PDB entry 8I6N | X-ray diffraction, 2.20 A resolution | chains A and B

== Chain A ==
Name: Cobalt-containing nitrile hydratase subunit alpha
From: Pseudonocardia thermophila
Notes: EC 4.2.1.84
UniProt: Q7SID2 (NHAA_PSETH); residues 1-204 here = UniProt positions 1-204
Sequence (205 residues; each row starts with the number of its first residue):
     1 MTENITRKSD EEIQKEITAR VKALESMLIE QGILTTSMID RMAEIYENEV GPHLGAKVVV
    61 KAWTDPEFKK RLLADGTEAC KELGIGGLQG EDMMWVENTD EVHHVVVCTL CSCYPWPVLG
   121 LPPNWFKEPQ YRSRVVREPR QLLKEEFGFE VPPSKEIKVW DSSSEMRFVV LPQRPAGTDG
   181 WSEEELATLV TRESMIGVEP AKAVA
Unresolved in the structure: 1-2, 205
Modified / non-standard residues: C111 (3-sulfinoalanine; CSD); C113 (S-hydroxycysteine; CSO)
Sequence notes: engineered mutation T6 (Leu in Q7SID2); expression tag (205)
Metal / ion sites: Co2+: S112, C113
Curated features (UniProtKB/Swiss-Prot):
  - binding site (Co(2+)): C108, C111, S112, C113
  - modified residue: C111 (Cysteine sulfinic acid (-SO2H)), C113 (Cysteine sulfenic acid (-SOH))

== Chain B ==
Name: Cobalt-containing nitrile hydratase subunit beta
From: Pseudonocardia thermophila
Notes: EC 4.2.1.84
UniProt: Q7SID3 (NHAB_PSETH); residues 1-233 here = UniProt positions 1-233
Sequence (233 residues; row label = number of the first residue in the row):
     1 MNGVYDVGGT DGLGPINRPA DEPVFRAEWE KVAFAMFPAT FRAGFMGLDE FRFGIEQMNP
    61 AEYLESPYYW HWIRTYIHHG VRTGKIDLEE LERRTQYYRE NPDAPLPEHE QKPELIEFVN
   121 QAVYGGLPAS REVDRPPKFK EGDVVRFSTA SPKGHARRAR YVRGKTGTVV KHHGAYIYPD
   181 TAGNGLGECP EHLYTVRFTA QELWGPEGDP NSSVYYDCWE PYIELVDTKA AAA
Unresolved in the structure: 226-233

== How chain A and chain B interact ==
Contacting residue pairs - 193 pairs, chain A then chain B:
  N4(A) with E65(B), hydrogen bond
  R7(A) with E65(B), salt bridge
  Q14(A) with W29(B), hydrogen bond; P67(B)
  E16(A) with R99(B), salt bridge
  I17(A) with W29(B); P67(B), hydrophobic
  T18(A) with W29(B)
  A19(A) with T95(B); Y98(B); R99(B)
  R20(A) with W70(B); T95(B)
  V21(A) with W29(B); V32(B), hydrophobic; I73(B), hydrophobic
  K22(A) with Y98(B); P102(B), hydrogen bond (side chain-backbone); D103(B); A104(B), hydrogen bond (side chain-backbone); L106(B)
  A23(A) with L91(B); R94(B); T95(B); Y98(B)
  L24(A) with M36(B), hydrophobic; I73(B), hydrophobic; I77(B), hydrophobic; I86(B), hydrophobic; L91(B)
  E25(A) with V32(B); L106(B)
  S26(A) with R94(B), hydrogen bond; Y98(B); P107(B)
  M27(A) with D87(B); E90(B); L91(B), hydrophobic; R94(B)
  L28(A) with M36(B), hydrophobic; Y76(B); I86(B), hydrophobic
  I29(A) with L106(B), hydrophobic; P107(B); H109(B)
  E30(A) with R94(B), salt bridge; P107(B)
  Q31(A) with K85(B); I86(B)
  G32(A) with K112(B), hydrogen bond (backbone-side chain)
  I33(A) with A39(B); Y76(B)
  L34(A) with A35(B)
  T35(A) with H109(B); E110(B); Q111(B); K112(B); L115(B)
  T36(A) with H109(B), hydrogen bond (backbone-side chain); Q111(B), hydrogen bond
  S37(A) with Q111(B), hydrogen bond; I116(B)
  M38(A) with A39(B); L115(B), hydrophobic; I116(B); V119(B), hydrophobic
  I39(A) with K31(B); A35(B), hydrophobic
  R41(A) with I116(B); V119(B); N120(B), hydrogen bond
  M42(A) with F34(B), hydrophobic; P38(B), hydrophobic; V119(B), hydrophobic; V123(B), hydrophobic
  A43(A) with F25(B), hydrophobic; K31(B)
  I45(A) with V119(B), hydrophobic; N120(B); V123(B), hydrophobic
  Y46(A) with V24(B); F34(B), hydrophobic; V123(B)
  E47(A) with F25(B); K31(B), salt bridge
  E49(A) with Y124(B), hydrogen bond
  V50(A) with Y124(B)
  G86(A) with V123(B); Y124(B)
  G87(A) with V123(B); Y124(B); G126(B)
  L88(A) with A122(B); V123(B), hydrogen bond (backbone-backbone); G126(B)
  Q89(A) with L48(B)
  E91(A) with G126(B); L127(B), hydrogen bond (side chain-backbone); P128(B)
  D92(A) with Y176(B), hydrogen bond
  T109(A) with Y5(B); V7(B); G8(B); Y161(B)
  L110(A) with Y5(B); D6(B); R157(B); Y216(B)
  C111(A) with R52(B); R157(B)
  S112(A) with Y68(B), hydrogen bond
  C113(A) with R52(B)
  W116(A) with F34(B), hydrophobic; F37(B), hydrophobic; W72(B), hydrophobic
  L121(A) with V24(B), hydrophobic; F25(B), hydrophobic; F34(B), hydrophobic; Y69(B)
  P123(A) with E22(B)
  N124(A) with E22(B), hydrogen bond (backbone-side chain); R26(B), hydrogen bond; Y68(B)
  W125(A) with I16(B), hydrophobic; N17(B); R18(B)
  K127(A) with Y68(B)
  E128(A) with N17(B)
  P129(A) with L13(B); L64(B)
  Q130(A) with L13(B), hydrogen bond (side chain-backbone); G14(B); P15(B); I16(B)
  Y131(A) with I16(B)
  R132(A) with Y5(B), hydrogen bond (side chain-backbone); V7(B); Y63(B), hydrogen bond
  S133(A) with V7(B); G9(B), hydrogen bond (backbone-backbone); T10(B), hydrogen bond (side chain-backbone); L13(B)
  V136(A) with G8(B); G9(B); Y161(B); W204(B), hydrogen bond (backbone-side chain); V214(B)
  R137(A) with G9(B); D11(B), salt bridge; W204(B)
  P139(A) with S212(B)
  R140(A) with D209(B), salt bridge; N211(B), hydrogen bond (side chain-backbone)
  L142(A) with I16(B), hydrophobic
  E146(A) with I16(B); R18(B), salt bridge
  F147(A) with R18(B)
  P153(A) with N211(B), hydrogen bond (backbone-side chain)
  S154(A) with N211(B), hydrogen bond (backbone-side chain)
  K155(A) with N211(B), hydrogen bond (backbone-side chain)
  E156(A) with R197(B), salt bridge; N211(B); S213(B), hydrogen bond
  I157(A) with N211(B), hydrogen bond (backbone-backbone); S212(B), hydrogen bond (backbone-side chain); S213(B), hydrogen bond (backbone-backbone)
  K158(A) with R197(B); S213(B); Y215(B), hydrogen bond
  V159(A) with S213(B), hydrogen bond (backbone-backbone); V214(B); Y215(B), hydrogen bond (backbone-backbone)
  W160(A) with T195(B); Y215(B), hydrophobic
  D161(A) with Y161(B), hydrogen bond; Y215(B), hydrogen bond (backbone-backbone); Y216(B)
  S162(A) with R157(B)
  S163(A) with R157(B), hydrogen bond (backbone-side chain); Y216(B); D217(B), hydrogen bond (side chain-backbone); W219(B)
  S164(A) with L193(B); D217(B), hydrogen bond; W219(B)
  E165(A) with L48(B); R52(B), salt bridge; A129(B)
  M166(A) with H173(B); Y176(B); D217(B)
  R167(A) with R52(B)
  F168(A) with D217(B)
Other interface residues (no listed pair), chain A (86 interface residues in all): I13, M94, C108, R192, E199
Other interface residues (no listed pair), chain B (92 interface residues in all): D21, A27, F41, R74, G125, A159, K171

== Summary ==
Chain A and chain B form an interface of 86 and 92 residues respectively; the contacts include 39 hydrogen
bonds and 9 salt bridges. Among the polar pairs are R7(A)-E65(B), E16(A)-R99(B) and E30(A)-R94(B). UniProt
lists 4 Co2+-binding residues on chain A.
Here chain A is Cobalt-containing nitrile hydratase subunit alpha and chain B is Cobalt-containing nitrile
hydratase subunit beta, both from Pseudonocardia thermophila. Entry 8I6N (Crystal structure of Co-type nitrile
hydratase mutant from Pseudomonas thermophila - L6T) was determined by X-ray diffraction.
